PDB entry 8QCM | electron microscopy, 2.39 A resolution | chains A and F of the 6 polymer chains in the assembly

[Chain A]
Protein: Broad substrate specificity ATP-binding cassette transporter ABCG2
Source organism: Homo sapiens
Notes: EC 7.6.2.2
Reference sequence: Q9UNQ0 (ABCG2_HUMAN); residues 2-655 here = UniProt positions 2-655
Amino-acid sequence (665 residues; row label = number of the first residue in the row; numbers below 1 keep their minus sign (Met-9 is residue -9)):
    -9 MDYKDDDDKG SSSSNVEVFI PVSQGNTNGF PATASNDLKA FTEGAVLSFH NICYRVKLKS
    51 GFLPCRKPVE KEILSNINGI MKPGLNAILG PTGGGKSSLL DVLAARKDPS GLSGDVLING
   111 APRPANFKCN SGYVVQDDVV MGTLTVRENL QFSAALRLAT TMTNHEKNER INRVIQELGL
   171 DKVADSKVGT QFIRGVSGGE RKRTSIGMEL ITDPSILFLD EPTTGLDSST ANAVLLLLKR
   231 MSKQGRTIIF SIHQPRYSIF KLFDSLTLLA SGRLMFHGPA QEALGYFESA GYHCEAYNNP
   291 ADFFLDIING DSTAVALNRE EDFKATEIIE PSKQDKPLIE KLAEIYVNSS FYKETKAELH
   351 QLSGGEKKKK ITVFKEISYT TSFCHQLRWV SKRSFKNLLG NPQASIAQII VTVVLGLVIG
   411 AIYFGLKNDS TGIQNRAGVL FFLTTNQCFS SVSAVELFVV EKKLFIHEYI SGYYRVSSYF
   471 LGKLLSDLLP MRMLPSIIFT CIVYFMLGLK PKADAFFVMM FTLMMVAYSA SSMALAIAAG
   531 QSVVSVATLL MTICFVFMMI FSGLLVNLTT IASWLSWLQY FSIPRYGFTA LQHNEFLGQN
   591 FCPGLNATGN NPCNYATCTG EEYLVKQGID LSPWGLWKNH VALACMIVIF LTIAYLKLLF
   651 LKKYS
Disordered / not traced: -9 to 33, 47-59, 301-327, 354-368, 655
Disulfides: Cys592-Cys608
Construct notes: initiating methionine (-9); expression tag (-8 to 1)
Small-molecule neighbours:
  - V0U ((2S,5S,8S)-14-methoxy-2-(2-methylpropyl)-5-(phenylmethyl)-3,6,17-triazatetracyclo[8.7.0.03,8.011,16]heptadeca-1(10),11,13,15-tetraene-4,7-dione), molecule 1: Val401, Leu405, Phe431, Phe432, Thr435, Asn436, Phe439, Ser440, Val442, Met549
  - V0U, molecule 2: Phe439, Thr538, Leu539, Thr542, Ile543, Val546, Met549
Swiss-Prot annotation at these positions:
  - binding site (ATP): Gly80 to Ser87, Arg184 to Glu190, Glu211, His243
  - site (Not glycosylated): Asn418, Asn557
  - modified residue: Thr362 (Phosphothreonine)
  - glycosylation: Asn596 (N-linked (GlcNAc...) asparagine)
  - natural variant: Val12 (V12M: Found in Jr(a-) blood group phenotype), Gln141 (Q141K: Associated with high serum levels of uric acid and increased risk of gout), Arg147 (R147W: Loss of protein expression), Thr153 (T153M: Decreased protein abundance), Lys360 (deletion: No effect on protein abundance), Phe373 (F373C: Decreased protein abundance), Thr421 (T421A: No effect on protein abundance), Thr434 (T434M: No effect on protein abundance), Ser476 (S476P: No effect on protein abundance), Ser572 (S572R: Decreased protein abundance), Asp620 (D620N: No effect on protein abundance)
  - mutagenesis: Met71 (M71V: Decreased protein abundance. No effect on substrate transmembrane transport), Lys86 (K86M: Decreased protein abundance. Decreased localization to the plasma membrane and retained intracellularly. Loss of ATPase-coupled transmembrane transporter activity), Glu211 (E211Q: Decreased estrone-3 sulfate ATPase-coupled transmembrane transporter activity. Decreased substrate-induced ATP hydrolysis ...), Thr362 (T362A: Loss of phosphorylation by PIM1. Decreased localization to the plasma membrane. Decreased homooligomerization. Loss of function in resistance to drug treatment ...), Arg383 (R383C: Loss of protein expression), Asn418 (N418Q: No effect), Thr435 (T435A: No effect on stability. Increased estrone-3 sulfate ATPase-coupled transmembrane transporter activity. Increased substrate-induced ATP hydrolysis. Increased substrate transport ...), Asn436 (N436A: No effect on stability. Decreased estrone-3 sulfate ATPase-coupled transmembrane transporter activity. Decreased substrate-induced ATP hydrolysis. Decreased substrate transport), Phe439 (F439A: No effect on stability. Decreased estrone-3 sulfate ATPase-coupled transmembrane transporter activity. Decreased substrate-induced ATP hydrolysis. Decreased substrate transport), Arg482 (R482D: Decreases ATPase activity; R482G/N/S/T: Increases ATPase activity; R482K/I/M/Y: No change in ATPase activity; R482T/Y: Decreases transport activity), Val546 (V546A: No effect on stability. No effect on estrone-3 sulfate ATPase-coupled transmembrane transporter activity. No effect on substrate-induced ATP hydrolysis. No effect on substrate transport ...), Met549 (M549A: No effect on stability. No effect on estrone-3 sulfate ATPase-coupled transmembrane transporter activity. No effect on substrate-induced ATP hydrolysis. No effect on substrate transport), 7 further mutagenesis entries in UniProt
Reported in the primary citation:
  - binding site for V0U: Asn436, Phe439

[Chain F]
Protein: 5D3(Fab) heavy chain variable domain
Source organism: Mus musculus
Notes: antibody fragment or engineered binder
Amino-acid sequence (221 residues; each row starts with the number of its first residue):
     1 QVQLQESGPG LVKPSQSLSL TCTVTGFSIT SDYAWNWIRQ FPGKKLEWMG YINFDGGTTY
    61 NPSLRGRISI TRDTSKNQFF LQLRSVTPED TATYYCATFY GAKGTLDYWG QGTSVTVSSA
   121 KTTPPSVYPL APVCGDTSGS SVTLGCLVKG YFPEPVTLTW NSGSLSSGVH TFPAVLQSDL
   181 YTLSSSVTVT SSTWPSQSIT CNVAHPASST KVDKKIEPRG P
Disordered / not traced: 1, 120-221
Disulfides: Cys22-Cys96

[How chain A and chain F interact]
Residue-residue contacts (6):
  Cys603(A) with Ala102(F)
  Asn604(A) with Gly101(F), hydrogen bond (side chain-backbone); Ala102(F), hydrogen bond (backbone-backbone); Gly104(F)
  Tyr605(A) with Phe99(F); Gly101(F)
Other interface residues (no listed pair), chain A (4 interface residues in all): Pro602
Other interface residues (no listed pair), chain F (5 interface residues in all): Lys103

[Overview]
4 residues of chain A face 5 of chain F across their interface; the contacts include 2 hydrogen bonds. Among
the polar pairs are Asn604(A)-Gly101(F) and Asn604(A)-Ala102(F). Ligands of chain A: compound V0U. From the
paper: a binding site for V0U at Asn436(A) and Phe439(A).
Chain A is Broad substrate specificity ATP-binding cassette transporter ABCG2 (Homo sapiens) and chain F is
5D3(Fab) heavy chain variable domain (Mus musculus); the structure, ABCG2 in complex with MZ82 and 5D3 Fab,
was determined by electron microscopy, deposited together with 8PXO, 8PY4 and 8Q7B.
